Entry 8H7I (X-ray diffraction, 2.40 A resolution); this record covers chain A.

# Chain A
Molecule: Nanobody 11A
From: Camelus bactrianus
Notes: antibody fragment or engineered binder
Amino-acid sequence (140 residues; numbered 1 to 140; the number before each row is that of its first residue):
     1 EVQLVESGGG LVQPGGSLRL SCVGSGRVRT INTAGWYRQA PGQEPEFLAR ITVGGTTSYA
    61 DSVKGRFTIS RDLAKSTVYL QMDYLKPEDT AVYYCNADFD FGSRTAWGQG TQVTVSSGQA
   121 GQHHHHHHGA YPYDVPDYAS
Not modelled in the structure: 118-140
Disulfides: Cys-22/Cys-95
Small-molecule neighbours: quinalphos (WYN): Leu-4, Cys-22, Gly-24, Val-28, Arg-29, Ile-31, Asn-32, Thr-33, Ala-34, Ile-51, Thr-52, Val-53, Arg-71, Asp-72, Leu-73, Ser-76, Thr-77, Val-78
Reported in the primary citation:
  - binding site for quinalphos: Leu-4, Cys-22, Val-28, Arg-29, Ile-31, Ala-34, Val-53, Asp-72, Leu-73, Ser-76, Val-78
  - conformationally variable residues (loop rearrangement): Thr-52 to Thr-57 (from molecular simulation)
  - mutagenesis - R29N/A34C/A97V: increased binding to quinalphos

# In short
Chain A binds quinalphos. From the paper: a binding site for quinalphos at Leu-4, Cys-22 and Val-28 among
others; R29N/A34C/A97V increase binding to quinalphos.
Chain A is Nanobody 11A (Camelus bactrianus); the structure, Structure of nanobody 11A in complex with
quinalphos, was determined by X-ray diffraction, deposited together with 8H7M, 8H7N and 8H7R.
